PDB entry 9KEF | X-ray diffraction, 3.40 A resolution | chain A

== Chain A ==
Molecule: Rabv-G
From: Rabies virus CVS-11
Amino-acid sequence (439 residues; each row starts with the number of its first residue; note: 6 numbers in that range are skipped by the numbering (no residue carries them; nothing is unmodelled there)):
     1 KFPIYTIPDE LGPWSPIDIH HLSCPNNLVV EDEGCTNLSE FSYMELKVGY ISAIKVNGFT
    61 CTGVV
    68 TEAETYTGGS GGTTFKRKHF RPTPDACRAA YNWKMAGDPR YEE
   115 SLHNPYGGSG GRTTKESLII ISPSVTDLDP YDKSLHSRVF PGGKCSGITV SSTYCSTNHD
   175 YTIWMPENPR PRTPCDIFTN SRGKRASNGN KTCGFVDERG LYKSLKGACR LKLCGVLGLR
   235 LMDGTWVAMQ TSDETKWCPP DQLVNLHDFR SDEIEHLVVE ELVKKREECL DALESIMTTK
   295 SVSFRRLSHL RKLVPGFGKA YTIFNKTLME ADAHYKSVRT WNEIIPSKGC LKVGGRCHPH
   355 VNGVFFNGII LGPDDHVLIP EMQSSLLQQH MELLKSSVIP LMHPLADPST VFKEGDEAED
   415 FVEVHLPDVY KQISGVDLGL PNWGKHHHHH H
Disordered / not traced: 1, 68-84, 115-129, 260-275, 366-367, 419-445
Disulfide bonds: C24-C283, C35-C207, C61-C94, C159-C169, C189-C228, C223-C252, C344-C351
Covalently attached groups: N-acetylglucosamine (NAG) linked to N319

== Overview ==
Covalently linked N-acetylglucosamine: at N319.
Chain A is Rabv-G (Rabies virus CVS-11); the structure, Crystal strucutre of RABV-G in complex with SOJB-Fab
complex, was determined by X-ray diffraction together with 9KEP and 9KFB from the same study.
